PDB entry 6H6F | electron microscopy, 3.72 A resolution | chains A and E of the 6 polymer chains in the assembly

[Chain A (and E)]
Protein: TcdA1
From: Photorhabdus luminescens
Notes: chain E of this document is another copy of the same molecule, construct and numbering; everything in this record applies to it too
UniProtKB: Q9RN43 (Q9RN43_PHOLU); residue numbers follow UniProt; this construct covers 1-2516
Sequence (2516 residues; row label = number of the first residue in the row):
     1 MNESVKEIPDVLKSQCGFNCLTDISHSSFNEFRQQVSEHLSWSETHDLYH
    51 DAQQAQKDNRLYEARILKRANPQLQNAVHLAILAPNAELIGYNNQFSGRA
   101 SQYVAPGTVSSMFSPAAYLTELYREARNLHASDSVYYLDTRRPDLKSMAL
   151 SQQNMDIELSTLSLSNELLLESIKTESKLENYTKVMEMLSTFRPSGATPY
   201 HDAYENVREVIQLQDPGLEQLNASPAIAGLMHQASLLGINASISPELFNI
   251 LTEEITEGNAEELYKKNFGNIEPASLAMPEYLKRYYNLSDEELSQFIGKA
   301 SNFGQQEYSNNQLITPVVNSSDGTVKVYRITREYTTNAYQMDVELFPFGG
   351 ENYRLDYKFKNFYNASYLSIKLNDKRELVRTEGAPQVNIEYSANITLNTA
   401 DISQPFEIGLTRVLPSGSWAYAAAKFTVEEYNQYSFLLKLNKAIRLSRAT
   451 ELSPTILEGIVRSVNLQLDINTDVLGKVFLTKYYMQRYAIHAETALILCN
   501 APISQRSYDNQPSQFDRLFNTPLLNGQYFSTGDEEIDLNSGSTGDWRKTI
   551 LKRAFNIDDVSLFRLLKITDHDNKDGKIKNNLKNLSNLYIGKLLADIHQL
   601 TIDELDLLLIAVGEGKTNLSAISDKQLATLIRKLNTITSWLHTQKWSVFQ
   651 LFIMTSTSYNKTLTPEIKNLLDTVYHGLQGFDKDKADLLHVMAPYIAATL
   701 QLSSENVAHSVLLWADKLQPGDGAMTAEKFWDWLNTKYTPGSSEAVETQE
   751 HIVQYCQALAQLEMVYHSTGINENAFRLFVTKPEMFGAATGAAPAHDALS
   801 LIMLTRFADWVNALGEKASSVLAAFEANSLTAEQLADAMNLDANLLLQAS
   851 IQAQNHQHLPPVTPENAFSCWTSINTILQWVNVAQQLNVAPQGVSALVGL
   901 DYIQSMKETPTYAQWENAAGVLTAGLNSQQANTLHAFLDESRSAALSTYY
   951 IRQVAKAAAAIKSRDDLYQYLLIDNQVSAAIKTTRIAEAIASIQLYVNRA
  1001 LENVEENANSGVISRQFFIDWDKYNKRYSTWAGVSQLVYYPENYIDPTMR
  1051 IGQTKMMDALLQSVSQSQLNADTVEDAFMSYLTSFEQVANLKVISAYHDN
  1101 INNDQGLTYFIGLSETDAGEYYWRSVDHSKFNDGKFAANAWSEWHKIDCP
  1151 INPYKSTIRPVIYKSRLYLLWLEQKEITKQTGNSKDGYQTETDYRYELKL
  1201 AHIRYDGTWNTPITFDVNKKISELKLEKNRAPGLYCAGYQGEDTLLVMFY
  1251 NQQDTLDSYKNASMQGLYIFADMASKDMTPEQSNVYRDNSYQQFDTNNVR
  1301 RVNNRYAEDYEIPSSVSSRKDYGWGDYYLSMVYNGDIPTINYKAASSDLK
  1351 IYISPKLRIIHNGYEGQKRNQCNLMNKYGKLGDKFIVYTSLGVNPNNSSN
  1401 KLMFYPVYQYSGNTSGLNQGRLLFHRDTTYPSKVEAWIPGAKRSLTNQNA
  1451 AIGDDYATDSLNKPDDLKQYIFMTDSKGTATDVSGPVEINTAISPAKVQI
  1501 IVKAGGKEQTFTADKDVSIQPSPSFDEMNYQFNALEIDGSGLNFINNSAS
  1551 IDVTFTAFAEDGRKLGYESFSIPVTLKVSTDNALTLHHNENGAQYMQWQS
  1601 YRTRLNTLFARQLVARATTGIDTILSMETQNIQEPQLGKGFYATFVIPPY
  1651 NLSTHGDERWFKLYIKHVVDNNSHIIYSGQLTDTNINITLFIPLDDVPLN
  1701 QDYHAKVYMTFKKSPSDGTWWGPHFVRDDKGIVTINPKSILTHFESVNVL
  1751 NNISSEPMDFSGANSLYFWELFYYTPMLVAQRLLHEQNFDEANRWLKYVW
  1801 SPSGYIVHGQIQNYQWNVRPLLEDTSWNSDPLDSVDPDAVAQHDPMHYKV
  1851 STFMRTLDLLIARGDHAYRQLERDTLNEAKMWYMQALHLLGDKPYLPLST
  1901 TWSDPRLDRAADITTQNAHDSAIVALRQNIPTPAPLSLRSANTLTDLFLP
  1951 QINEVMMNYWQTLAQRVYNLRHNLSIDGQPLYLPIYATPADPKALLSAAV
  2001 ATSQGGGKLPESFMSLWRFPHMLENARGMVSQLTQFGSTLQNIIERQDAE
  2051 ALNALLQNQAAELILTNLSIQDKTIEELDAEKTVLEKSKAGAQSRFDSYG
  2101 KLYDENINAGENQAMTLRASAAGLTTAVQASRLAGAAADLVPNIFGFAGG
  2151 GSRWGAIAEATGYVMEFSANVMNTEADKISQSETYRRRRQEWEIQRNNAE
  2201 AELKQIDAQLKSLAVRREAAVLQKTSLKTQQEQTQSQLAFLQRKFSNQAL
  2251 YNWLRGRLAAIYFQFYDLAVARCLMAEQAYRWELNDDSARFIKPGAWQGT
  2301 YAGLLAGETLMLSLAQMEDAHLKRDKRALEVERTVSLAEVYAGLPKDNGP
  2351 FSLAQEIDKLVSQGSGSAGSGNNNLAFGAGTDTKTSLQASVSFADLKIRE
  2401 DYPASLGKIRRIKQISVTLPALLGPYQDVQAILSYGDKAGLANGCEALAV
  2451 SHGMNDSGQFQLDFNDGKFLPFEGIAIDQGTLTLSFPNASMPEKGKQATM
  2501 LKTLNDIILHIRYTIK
Disordered / not traced: 1-40, 1180-1189, 1931-1942

[How chain A and chain E interact]
Contacting residue pairs - 380 pairs, chain A then chain E:
  His79(A) with Glu1002(E), hydrogen bond (side chain-backbone)
  Asn86(A) with Ile1452(E); Gly1453(E)
  Ile90(A) with Ala1451(E), hydrophobic; Ile1452(E)
  Asn93(A) with Ile1452(E)
  Ser101(A) with Phe303(E); Thr1429(E), hydrogen bond (side chain-backbone)
  Gln102(A) with Phe303(E)
  Ser147(A) with Val387(E); Asn388(E), hydrogen bond (backbone-side chain)
  Ala149(A) with Asn388(E)
  Thr183(A) with Asn525(E)
  Ser819(A) with Thr664(E); Pro665(E); Glu666(E), hydrogen bond
  Ser820(A) with Asn660(E), hydrogen bond; Thr662(E); Thr664(E)
  Ala823(A) with Thr662(E); Leu663(E); Thr664(E)
  Ala824(A) with Thr662(E)
  Gln834(A) with Thr662(E), hydrogen bond
  Asn840(A) with Phe649(E)
  Asp842(A) with Val560(E); Arg564(E), salt bridge; Asp603(E)
  Asn844(A) with Val560(E); Arg564(E)
  Leu845(A) with Val560(E)
  Gln848(A) with Ser540(E), hydrogen bond (side chain-backbone); Gly541(E)
  Val889(A) with Asp558(E)
  Ala890(A) with Asp558(E); Asp559(E)
  Gln892(A) with Ser542(E)
  Glu916(A) with Asn525(E)
  Gly920(A) with Leu524(E); Thr549(E)
  Leu926(A) with Asn556(E)
  His935(A) with Pro522(E)
  Leu1061(A) with Gln2113(E)
  Gln1062(A) with Gln2113(E); Leu2117(E)
  Ser1065(A) with Gln2113(E)
  Met1079(A) with Tyr1205(E); Asp1206(E)
  Leu1082(A) with Tyr1205(E), hydrophobic
  Thr1083(A) with Tyr1205(E); Asp1206(E), hydrogen bond (side chain-backbone)
  Glu1086(A) with Arg1166(E), salt bridge; Tyr1205(E)
  Gln1087(A) with Arg1204(E)
  Glu1115(A) with Asn1210(E), hydrogen bond (backbone-side chain)
  Thr1116(A) with Asn1210(E); Thr1211(E), hydrogen bond; Ile1213(E)
  Asp1117(A) with Thr1211(E); Pro1212(E); Ile1213(E); Thr1214(E), hydrogen bond (side chain-backbone)
  Asp1148(A) with Ala2127(E)
  Lys1175(A) with Val2141(E)
  Ile1177(A) with Phe2145(E), hydrophobic
  Thr1178(A) with Phe2145(E); Gly2146(E)
  Thr1190(A) with Phe2147(E)
  Arg1204(A) with Thr2126(E); Ala2130(E)
  Asp1206(A) with Thr2126(E), hydrogen bond
  Thr1208(A) with Thr2126(E); Ala2127(E)
  Trp1209(A) with Ala2130(E)
  Thr1211(A) with Ala2130(E), hydrogen bond (side chain-backbone); Ala2134(E)
  Ala1610(A) with Tyr1205(E)
  Arg1611(A) with Ala1271(E); Asp1272(E)
  Leu1613(A) with Tyr1205(E)
  Val1614(A) with Lys1164(E); Arg1166(E); Tyr1205(E), hydrogen bond (backbone-side chain)
  Ala1615(A) with Ser1165(E)
  Ala1617(A) with Tyr1205(E), hydrophobic
  Thr1618(A) with Ser1165(E)
  Glu1628(A) with Ser1318(E), hydrogen bond
  Asp1683(A) with Lys1377(E), salt bridge
  Thr1684(A) with Lys1377(E)
  Glu1745(A) with Lys1380(E), salt bridge
  Ser1746(A) with Ser1522(E), hydrogen bond
  Asn1752(A) with Pro1338(E); Gln1531(E), hydrogen bond
  Asp1790(A) with Lys1023(E), salt bridge; Arg1027(E), salt bridge
  Lys1797(A) with Asp1022(E), salt bridge
  Pro1802(A) with Glu1002(E); Asn1003(E), hydrogen bond (backbone-side chain)
  Ser1803(A) with Leu1001(E); Asn1003(E), hydrogen bond (backbone-side chain)
  Ile1806(A) with Ile1019(E), hydrophobic
  Gly1809(A) with Ser1014(E)
  Gln1810(A) with Asp1321(E); Tyr1322(E), hydrogen bond (side chain-backbone)
  Ile1811(A) with Ser1010(E); Ile1013(E), hydrophobic; Ser1014(E); Tyr1322(E), hydrogen bond (backbone-side chain)
  Gln1812(A) with Arg1319(E), hydrogen bond; Tyr1322(E)
  Asn1813(A) with Tyr1322(E), hydrogen bond; Trp1324(E), hydrogen bond; Met1331(E); Tyr1333(E)
  Arg1863(A) with Arg1027(E)
  Arg1873(A) with Glu158(E), salt bridge; Lys982(E); Thr984(E)
  Glu1878(A) with Arg1027(E), salt bridge
  Lys1880(A) with Tyr968(E); Asp974(E), salt bridge
  Met1881(A) with Asn998(E); Lys1026(E)
  Trp1882(A) with Lys1026(E)
  Met1884(A) with Tyr968(E), hydrophobic; Gln969(E)
  Gln1885(A) with Asn998(E); Glu1002(E), hydrogen bond; Lys1026(E), hydrogen bond
  His1888(A) with Gln969(E); Leu995(E); Arg999(E), hydrogen bond; Glu1002(E), salt bridge
  Asp1892(A) with Lys1401(E), salt bridge
  Tyr1895(A) with Lys283(E); Asp290(E), hydrogen bond
  Pro1897(A) with Ser301(E)
  Leu1898(A) with Lys299(E); Ala300(E); Ser301(E)
  Ser1899(A) with Ser301(E), hydrogen bond (backbone-side chain); Gln305(E), hydrogen bond; Glu307(E)
  Thr1900(A) with Gln305(E), hydrogen bond (backbone-side chain)
  Thr1901(A) with Gln305(E)
  Asp1904(A) with Lys358(E), hydrogen bond (backbone-side chain)
  Arg1906(A) with Gln386(E), hydrogen bond; Val387(E), hydrogen bond (side chain-backbone); Asn388(E); Ile389(E)
  Leu1970(A) with Ile981(E)
  Arg1971(A) with Asp965(E), salt bridge; Asp974(E), salt bridge; Gln976(E), hydrogen bond; Val977(E); Ser978(E), hydrogen bond (backbone-backbone); Ile981(E)
  Ile1985(A) with Gln929(E)
  Pro1989(A) with Asp2072(E)
  Pro1992(A) with Leu2065(E); Ser2069(E)
  Lys1993(A) with Leu2065(E); Gln2231(E), hydrogen bond (backbone-side chain)
  Ala1994(A) with Gln2231(E)
  Leu1995(A) with Gln2231(E); Glu2232(E); Gln2235(E)
  Leu1996(A) with Asn812(E); Ala813(E); Gly815(E); Gln2235(E)
  Ser1997(A) with Asn812(E); Gln2235(E), hydrogen bond
  Ala1998(A) with Val811(E); Asn812(E), hydrogen bond (backbone-side chain); Gly815(E); Ala818(E), hydrophobic; Arg2243(E), hydrogen bond (backbone-side chain)
  Ala1999(A) with Gln2242(E)
  Val2000(A) with Asn772(E), hydrogen bond (backbone-side chain); Ala818(E), hydrophobic; Ser819(E)
  Ala2001(A) with Asn774(E), hydrogen bond (backbone-side chain)
  Thr2002(A) with Glu773(E); Asn774(E)
  Gln2004(A) with Asn706(E), hydrogen bond
  Gln2041(A) with Tyr2251(E)
  Ile2044(A) with Phe2245(E), hydrophobic; Ser2246(E)
  Glu2045(A) with Arg2046(E), salt bridge; Tyr2251(E), hydrogen bond
  Asp2048(A) with Phe2240(E); Lys2244(E); Phe2245(E); Ser2246(E), hydrogen bond
  Ala2051(A) with Phe2240(E), hydrophobic
  Leu2052(A) with Phe2240(E), hydrophobic
  Leu2056(A) with Gln2237(E)
  Gln2059(A) with Gln2233(E), hydrogen bond (backbone-side chain); Gln2237(E), hydrogen bond
  Glu2062(A) with Lys645(E), salt bridge; Thr2229(E); Gln2233(E), hydrogen bond
  Leu2063(A) with Thr2229(E); Gln2230(E); Gln2233(E)
  Thr2066(A) with Ser2226(E)
  Ser2069(A) with Leu2222(E)
  Ile2070(A) with Leu2222(E), hydrophobic; Gln2223(E)
  Lys2073(A) with Val2215(E); Glu2218(E), salt bridge; Leu2222(E)
  Glu2076(A) with Val2215(E)
  Glu2077(A) with Ser2212(E); Val2215(E); Arg2216(E), salt bridge
  Ala2080(A) with Ser2212(E)
  Glu2081(A) with Ser2212(E), hydrogen bond
  Val2084(A) with Ala2208(E), hydrophobic; Gln2209(E)
  Lys2087(A) with Lys2204(E); Gln2205(E)
  Ser2088(A) with Gln2205(E)
  Gly2091(A) with Ala2201(E)
  Ser2094(A) with Asn2197(E)
  Arg2095(A) with Asn2198(E), hydrogen bond
  Ser2098(A) with Ile2194(E)
  Tyr2099(A) with Glu2191(E); Ile2194(E), hydrophobic
  Leu2102(A) with Arg2187(E); Gln2190(E); Ile2194(E), hydrophobic
  Glu2105(A) with Arg2187(E), salt bridge; Gln2190(E), hydrogen bond
  Asn2106(A) with Arg2187(E)
  Asn2108(A) with Glu2183(E); Arg2186(E); Arg2187(E)
  Gly2110(A) with Ile2179(E); Glu2183(E)
  Glu2111(A) with Glu2183(E); Arg2187(E), salt bridge
  Ala2114(A) with Ala2176(E); Ser2180(E)
  Leu2117(A) with Met2172(E); Glu2175(E); Ala2176(E); Ile2179(E), hydrophobic
  Arg2118(A) with Ala2176(E); Asp2177(E), salt bridge; Ser2180(E), hydrogen bond
  Ser2120(A) with Met2172(E)
  Ala2121(A) with Ala2169(E); Met2172(E), hydrogen bond (backbone-side chain); Asn2173(E)
  Leu2124(A) with Met2165(E), hydrophobic; Met2172(E), hydrophobic
  Ala2127(A) with Met2165(E)
  Val2128(A) with Met2165(E), hydrophobic
  Ser2131(A) with Ala2158(E), hydrogen bond (side chain-backbone); Gly2162(E), hydrogen bond (side chain-backbone); Met2165(E)
  Arg2132(A) with Tyr2163(E); Glu2166(E), salt bridge
  Gly2135(A) with Ala2158(E)
  Ala2138(A) with Trp2154(E); Gly2155(E)
  Asp2139(A) with Arg2153(E), salt bridge; Gly2155(E)
  Val2141(A) with Trp2154(E)
  Pro2142(A) with Trp2154(E), hydrogen bond (backbone-side chain)
  Asn2143(A) with Gly2149(E); Gly2150(E); Gly2151(E), hydrogen bond (backbone-backbone); Ser2152(E); Trp2154(E), hydrogen bond
  Ile2144(A) with Gly2149(E)
  Phe2145(A) with Ala2148(E); Gly2149(E), hydrogen bond (backbone-backbone)
  Gly2146(A) with Phe2147(E)
  Phe2147(A) with Phe2147(E), hydrogen bond (backbone-backbone)
  Ala2148(A) with Ala2148(E)
  Phe2167(A) with Glu2166(E)
  Thr2174(A) with Asn2173(E), hydrogen bond
  Gln2181(A) with Ser2180(E), hydrogen bond
  Arg2188(A) with Arg2187(E)
  Trp2192(A) with Arg2187(E)
  Ala2249(A) with Gln701(E)
  Asn2252(A) with Ala698(E); Gln701(E), hydrogen bond (side chain-backbone)
  Trp2253(A) with Thr673(E), hydrogen bond; Ala698(E), hydrogen bond (backbone-backbone); Thr699(E)
  Arg2255(A) with Leu702(E), hydrogen bond (side chain-backbone); Ser703(E), hydrogen bond (side chain-backbone); Ser704(E); Glu705(E), salt bridge
  Gly2256(A) with Pro694(E)
  Ala2260(A) with Tyr695(E)
  Thr2300(A) with Phe2245(E)
  Tyr2301(A) with Phe2245(E); Leu2250(E), hydrophobic; Trp2253(E)
  Ala2302(A) with Phe2245(E), hydrophobic
  Leu2304(A) with Trp2253(E); Leu2254(E), hydrophobic
  Leu2305(A) with Leu2254(E), hydrophobic; Arg2257(E); Leu2258(E)
  Glu2308(A) with Phe2036(E); Ile2261(E)
  Thr2309(A) with Arg2257(E), hydrogen bond; Ile2261(E)
  Met2311(A) with Gln2032(E)
  Leu2312(A) with Gln2264(E); Phe2265(E); Leu2268(E), hydrophobic
  Ala2315(A) with Phe2265(E), hydrophobic; Leu2268(E), hydrophobic; Arg2272(E), hydrogen bond (backbone-side chain)
  Gln2316(A) with Gln2264(E), hydrogen bond; Leu2268(E)
  Glu2318(A) with Arg2272(E), salt bridge
  Asp2319(A) with Leu2268(E); Arg2272(E), salt bridge
  Leu2322(A) with Phe2013(E); Trp2017(E); Arg2272(E); Met2275(E), hydrophobic
  Lys2323(A) with Phe2013(E)
  Asp2325(A) with Leu2016(E); Lys2468(E), salt bridge
  Lys2326(A) with Leu2016(E); Asn2443(E)
  Arg2327(A) with Leu2016(E); Asn2443(E), hydrogen bond (backbone-backbone); Gly2444(E); Gln2459(E); Asp2466(E), salt bridge; Lys2468(E); Phe2469(E), hydrogen bond (side chain-backbone)
  Leu2329(A) with Ile2432(E), hydrophobic; Ala2447(E); Leu2448(E); Ala2449(E)
  Glu2330(A) with Ala2449(E); Gly2458(E); Gln2459(E); Phe2460(E), hydrogen bond (side chain-backbone)
  Val2331(A) with Ala2449(E), hydrophobic; Ser2451(E); Phe2460(E)
  Glu2332(A) with Asp2428(E); Ser2451(E), hydrogen bond (backbone-side chain); His2452(E), salt bridge
  Arg2333(A) with Asp2428(E); Gln2430(E)
  Thr2334(A) with Tyr2426(E); Asp2428(E), hydrogen bond (backbone-side chain)
  Lys2397(A) with Lys2496(E), hydrogen bond (backbone-side chain)
  Glu2400(A) with Asn2488(E), hydrogen bond (backbone-side chain)
  Asp2401(A) with Gln2430(E), hydrogen bond; Pro2487(E); Asn2488(E), hydrogen bond (backbone-side chain); Lys2496(E), salt bridge
  Tyr2402(A) with Gln2430(E); Ala2431(E); Ile2432(E), hydrophobic; Val2450(E)
  Pro2403(A) with Asp2382(E); Pro2487(E)
  Ala2404(A) with Asp2382(E), hydrogen bond (backbone-side chain)
  Ser2405(A) with Asp2382(E), hydrogen bond (backbone-side chain)
  Lys2413(A) with Phe2460(E)
  Thr2418(A) with Tyr2426(E)
  Phe2464(A) with Phe2460(E), hydrophobic
  Ile2508(A) with Tyr2426(E)
  Arg2512(A) with Phe2460(E)
  Tyr2513(A) with Phe2460(E)
Other interface residues (no listed pair), chain A (244 interface residues in all): Gln75, Val78, Leu89, Met148, Asn774, Glu816, Lys817, Ser829, Asn888, Pro891, Val921, Thr923, Ala924, Ser1080, Pro1150, Glu1176, Pro1212, Asn1685, Gly1804, Gln1815, Asp1874, Ser1903, His1972, Asn1973, Tyr1986, Gln2047, Leu2055, Asn2067, Thr2083, Gln2113, Ala2134, Arg2257, Gln2264, Gly2295, Ala2296, Gln2298, Leu2406, His2510, Thr2514
Other interface residues (no listed pair), chain E (244 interface residues in all): Gly298, Thr543, Lys552, Arg553, Ile653, Ala697, Leu822, Ala980, Thr983, Ala987, Val1004, Lys1320, Ser1354, Glu1365, Ser1524, Met2029, Leu2068, Glu2076, Leu2133, Ile2144, Thr2161, Ala2219, Ser2236, Ala2239, Gln2461, Leu2470

[Summary]
Chain A and chain E each contribute 244 residues to their interface; the contacts include 81 hydrogen bonds
and 30 salt bridges. Among the polar pairs are Asp842(A)-Arg564(E), Glu1086(A)-Arg1166(E) and
Asp1683(A)-Lys1377(E).
Both chains are TcdA1 (Photorhabdus luminescens). Entry 6H6F (PTC3 holotoxin complex from Photorhabdus
luminiscens - Mutant TcC-D651A) was determined by electron microscopy, deposited together with 6H6E and 6H6G.
